4X3O - chains A and C; structure by X-ray diffraction, 1.50 A resolution.

Chain A:
Name: NAD-dependent protein deacetylase sirtuin-2
Source organism: Homo sapiens
Notes: EC 3.5.1.-
UniProtKB: Q8IXJ6 (SIR2_HUMAN); numbering as in UniProt (aligned over 52-355)
Sequence (304 residues; each row starts with the number of its first residue):
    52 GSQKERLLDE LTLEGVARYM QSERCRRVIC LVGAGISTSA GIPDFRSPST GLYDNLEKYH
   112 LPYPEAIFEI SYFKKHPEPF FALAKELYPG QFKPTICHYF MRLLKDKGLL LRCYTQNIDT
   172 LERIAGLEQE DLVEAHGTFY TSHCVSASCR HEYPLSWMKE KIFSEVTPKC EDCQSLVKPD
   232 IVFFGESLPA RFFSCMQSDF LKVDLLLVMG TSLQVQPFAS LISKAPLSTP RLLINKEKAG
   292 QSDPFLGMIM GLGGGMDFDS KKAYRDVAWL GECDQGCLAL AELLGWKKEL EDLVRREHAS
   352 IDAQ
Not modelled in the structure: 299-304
Bound ions: Zn2+: Cys195, Cys200, Cys221, Cys224
Small-molecule neighbours: 3Y0 ([[(2R,3S,4R,5R)-5-(6-aminopurin-9-yl)-3,4-bis(oxidanyl)oxolan-2-yl]methoxy-oxidanyl-phosphoryl] [(2R,3R,4R,5R)-3-oxidanyl-5-sulfanyl-4-tridecoxy-oxolan-2-yl]methyl hydrogen phosphate): Gly84, Ala85, Gly86, Thr89, Ser90, Asp95, Phe96, Arg97, Ser98, Tyr104, Phe119, Phe131, Leu134, Ala135, Leu138, Tyr139, Pro140, Phe143, Gln167, Asn168, Ile169, Asp170, His187, Phe190, Ile232, Val233, Phe235, Gly261, Thr262, Ser263, Leu264, Val266, Asn286, Lys287, Glu288, Gly322, Glu323, Cys324
Swiss-Prot annotation at these positions:
  - active site: His187 (Proton acceptor)
  - binding site (NAD(+)): Ala85 to Thr89, Asp95 to Arg97, Gln167 to Asp170, Thr262, Ser263, Asn286 to Glu288, Cys324
  - binding site (Zn(2+)): Cys195, Cys200, Cys221, Cys224
  - modified residue (Phosphoserine): Ser53, Ser100, Ser207
  - mutagenesis: Ser53 (S53A: Reduces deacetylase activity), Arg97 (R97A: No effect on deacetylase activity), Ser98 (S98A: Inhibits deacetylase activity), Ser100 (S100A: Reduces deacetylase activity), Glu116 (E116A: Reduces binding for the peptide inhibitor S2iL5), Glu120 (E120A: Reduces binding for the peptide inhibitor S2iL5), Gln167 (Q167A: Reduces deacetylase activity. Inhibits the block of entry to chromosome condensation and subsequent hyperploidy cell formation in response to mitotic stress ...), Asn168 (N168A: Abolishes deacetylation of alpha-tubulin. Inhibits deacetylation of histone H3 at 'Lys-18' ...), Asp170 (D170A/N: Reduces deacetylase activity), His187 (H187Y/A: Inhibits deacetylase activity toward histone, alpha-tubulin, FZR1 and CDC20. No effect on CDK2-dependent phosphorylation ...), Phe244 (F244A: Strongly reduces binding for the peptide inhibitor S2iL5), Gln265 (Q265A: Reduces binding for the peptide inhibitor S2iL5), 6 further mutagenesis entries in UniProt

Chain C:
Name: peptide PRO-LYS-LYS-THR-GLY
Sequence (5 residues; each row starts with the number of its first residue):
     7 PKKTG
Covalent attachments: compound 3Y0 linked to Lys9

How chain A and chain C interact:
Residue-residue contacts (21; chain A residue first):
  His187(A) with Lys9(C)
  Val233(A) with Lys9(C), hydrogen bond (backbone-side chain)
  Phe234(A) with Lys9(C)
  Phe235(A) with Lys9(C); Thr10(C); Gly11(C)
  Gly236(A) with Lys8(C); Lys9(C), hydrogen bond (backbone-backbone)
  Glu237(A) with Lys8(C); Lys9(C), hydrogen bond (backbone-backbone)
  Ser238(A) with Pro7(C)
  Leu239(A) with Pro7(C), hydrogen bond (backbone-backbone); Lys9(C)
  Phe244(A) with Pro7(C)
  Gln265(A) with Gly11(C)
  Val266(A) with Lys9(C); Thr10(C)
  Gln267(A) with Lys8(C); Lys9(C); Thr10(C), hydrogen bond (backbone-backbone)
  Pro268(A) with Lys8(C)

Summary:
13 residues of chain A and 5 residues of chain C are in contact, with 5 hydrogen bonds. Among the polar pairs
are Val233(A)-Lys9(C), Gly236(A)-Lys9(C) and Glu237(A)-Lys9(C). Ligands of chain A: compound 3Y0. Covalently
linked compound 3Y0: at Lys9(C).
Chain A is NAD-dependent protein deacetylase sirtuin-2 (Homo sapiens) and chain C is peptide
PRO-LYS-LYS-THR-GLY; the structure, Sirt2 in complex with a myristoyl peptide, was determined by X-ray
diffraction together with 4X3P from the same study.
